2F57 - chain A; structure by X-ray diffraction, 1.80 A resolution.

== Chain A ==
Name: Serine/threonine-protein kinase PAK 7
From: Homo sapiens
Notes: EC 2.7.1.37
Reference sequence: Q9P286 (PAK7_HUMAN); residue numbers follow UniProt; this construct covers 425-719
Amino-acid sequence (317 residues; each row starts with the number of its first residue; note: 424 numbers in that range are skipped by the numbering (no residue carries them; nothing is unmodelled there); numbers below 1 keep their minus sign (Met-21 is residue -21)):
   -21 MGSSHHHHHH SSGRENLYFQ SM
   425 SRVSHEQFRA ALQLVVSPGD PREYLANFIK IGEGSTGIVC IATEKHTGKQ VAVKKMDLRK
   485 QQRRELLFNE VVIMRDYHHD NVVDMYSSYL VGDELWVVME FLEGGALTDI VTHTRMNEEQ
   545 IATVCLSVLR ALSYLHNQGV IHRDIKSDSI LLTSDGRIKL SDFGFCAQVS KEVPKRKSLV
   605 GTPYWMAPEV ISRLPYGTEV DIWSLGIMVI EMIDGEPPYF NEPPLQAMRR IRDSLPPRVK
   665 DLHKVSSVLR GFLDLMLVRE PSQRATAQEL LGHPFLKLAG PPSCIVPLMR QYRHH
Not modelled in the structure: -21 to -7, 716-719
Construct notes: cloning artifact (-21 to -18, -11 to 0); expression tag (-17 to -12); modified residue (602)
Modified positions: Ser602 (phosphoserine; SEP)
What the authors report for this chain:
  - post-translational modification sites: Ser602
  - contacts within the chain: Glu524-Lys583 (salt bridge), Arg567-Ser602 (hydrogen bond), Ser594-Val597 (hydrogen bond), Arg600-Ser602 (hydrogen bond), Ser602-Tyr620 (hydrogen bond)
  - conformationally variable residues (loop rearrangement, order/disorder transition): Arg487, Asn493

== Overview ==
The paper reports a modification site at Ser602; conformational variability at Arg487 and Asn493.
Chain A is Serine/threonine-protein kinase PAK 7 (Homo sapiens); the structure, Crystal Structure Of The Human
P21-Activated Kinase 5, was determined by X-ray diffraction together with 2C30, 2CDZ and 2BVA from the same
study.
